Entry 1NES (X-ray diffraction, 1.65 A resolution); this record covers chains E and J of the 3 polymer chains in the assembly.

[Chain E]
Name: Elastase
Organism: Sus scrofa
Notes: EC 3.4.21.36
UniProt: P00772 (EL1_PIG); the construct lacks a stretch of the UniProt sequence and is renumbered around it, so the offset changes along the chain: 16-36 = UniProt 27-47; 37-65 = UniProt 51-79; 66-99 = UniProt 81-114; 100-145 = UniProt 117-162; 5 more segments
Amino-acid sequence (240 residues; numbered 16 to 245 plus 11 insertion-coded residues; 1 number in that range is skipped by the numbering (no residue carries it; nothing is unmodelled there); the number before each row is that of its first residue; a row labelled like 36A-36C holds insertion residues (36A, then the next letters in order)):
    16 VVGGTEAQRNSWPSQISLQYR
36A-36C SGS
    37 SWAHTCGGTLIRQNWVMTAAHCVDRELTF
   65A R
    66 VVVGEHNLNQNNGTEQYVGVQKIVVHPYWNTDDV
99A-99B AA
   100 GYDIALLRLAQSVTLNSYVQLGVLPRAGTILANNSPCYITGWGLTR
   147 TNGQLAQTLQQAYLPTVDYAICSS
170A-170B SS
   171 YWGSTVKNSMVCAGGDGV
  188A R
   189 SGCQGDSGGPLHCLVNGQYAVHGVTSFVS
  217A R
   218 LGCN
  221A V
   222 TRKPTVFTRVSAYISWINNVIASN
Construct notes: conflict Asn-77 (Asp92 in P00772)
Disulfides: Cys-42/Cys-58, Cys-136/Cys-201, Cys-168/Cys-182, Cys-191/Cys-220
Ion coordination: Ca2+: Glu-70, Asn-72, Gln-75, Asn-77, Glu-80

[Chain J]
Name: Acetyl-ala-pro-ala
Amino-acid sequence (4 residues; row label = number of the first residue in the row):
   605 XAPA
Modified / non-standard residues: ACE (acetyl group) at position 605

[Interface between chain E and chain J]
Contacting residue pairs (13):
  Tyr-35(E) / ACE_605(J)  hydrogen bond (side chain-backbone)
  Tyr-35(E) / Ala-606(J)
  Thr-41(E) / Ala-606(J)  hydrogen bond (side chain-backbone)
  Thr-41(E) / Pro-607(J)
  Thr-41(E) / Ala-608(J)  hydrogen bond (backbone-backbone)
  Cys-42(E) / Ala-608(J)  hydrophobic
  His-57(E) / Ala-608(J)  hydrogen bond (side chain-backbone)
  Leu-151(E) / Pro-607(J)  hydrophobic
  Gln-192(E) / Pro-607(J)
  Gln-192(E) / Ala-608(J)
  Gly-193(E) / Pro-607(J)
  Gly-193(E) / Ala-608(J)  hydrogen bond (backbone-backbone)
  Ser-195(E) / Ala-608(J)  hydrogen bond (side chain-backbone)
Also at the interface, not in a pair above, chain E (11 interface residues in all): His-40, Leu-143, Asp-194

[In short]
11 residues of chain E face 4 of chain J across their interface, with 6 hydrogen bonds. Polar pairs include
Tyr-35(E)/ACE_605(J), Thr-41(E)/Ala-606(J) and His-57(E)/Ala-608(J). The Ca2+ site is built by Glu-70(E),
Asn-72(E), Gln-75(E), Asn-77(E) and Glu-80(E).
Here chain E is Elastase (Sus scrofa) and chain J is Acetyl-ala-pro-ala. Entry 1NES (Structure of the product
complex of acetyl-ala-pro-ala with porcine pancreatic elastase at 1.65 angstroms resolution) was determined by
X-ray diffraction.
